6YJQ - chain AAA; structure by X-ray diffraction, 1.90 A resolution.

== Chain AAA ==
Name: Alpha-1,6-mannosylglycoprotein 6-beta-N-acetylglucosaminyltransferase A
From: Homo sapiens
Notes: EC 2.4.1.155
UniProtKB: Q09328 (MGT5A_HUMAN); the construct has insertions or renumbered stretches relative to UniProt, so the offset changes along the chain: 214-328 = UniProt 214-328; 333-728 = UniProt 346-741
Amino-acid sequence (515 residues; row label = number of the first residue in the row):
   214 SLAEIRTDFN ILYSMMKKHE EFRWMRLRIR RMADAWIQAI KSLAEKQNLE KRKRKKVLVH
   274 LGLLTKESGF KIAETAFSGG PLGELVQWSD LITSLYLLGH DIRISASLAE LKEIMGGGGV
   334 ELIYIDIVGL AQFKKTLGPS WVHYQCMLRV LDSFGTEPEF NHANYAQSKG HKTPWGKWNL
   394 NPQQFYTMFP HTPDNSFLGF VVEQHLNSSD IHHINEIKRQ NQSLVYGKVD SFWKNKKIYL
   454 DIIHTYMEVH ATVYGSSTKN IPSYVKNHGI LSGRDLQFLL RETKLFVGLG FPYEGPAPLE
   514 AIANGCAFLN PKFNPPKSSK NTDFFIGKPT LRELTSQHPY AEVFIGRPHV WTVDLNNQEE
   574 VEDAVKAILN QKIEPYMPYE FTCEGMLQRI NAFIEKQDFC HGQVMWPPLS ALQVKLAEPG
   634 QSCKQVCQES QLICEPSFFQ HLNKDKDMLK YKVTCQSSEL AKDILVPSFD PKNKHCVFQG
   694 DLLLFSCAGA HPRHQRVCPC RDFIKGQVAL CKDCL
Unresolved in the structure: 279-294, 417-425, 467-470
Differences from the reference sequence: linker (329-332)
Cystine bridges: Cys359-Cys613, Cys636-Cys711, Cys640-Cys713, Cys647-Cys700, Cys668-Cys689, Cys724-Cys727
Curated features (UniProtKB/Swiss-Prot):
  - region: Lys264 to Lys269 (Important for activity in FGF2 release)
  - binding site (substrate): Asp365, Ser366, Lys541
  - binding site (UDP-N-acetyl-alpha-D-glucosamine): Glu513
  - glycosylation (N-linked (GlcNAc...) asparagine): Asn420, Asn434
What the authors report for this chain:
  - catalytic residues: Glu297 (from molecular simulation)

== Summary ==
Curated annotation (UniProt) lists 3 substrate-binding residues and UDP-N-acetyl-alpha-D-glucosamine-binding
residue Glu513. The paper reports the catalytic residue Glu297.
Chain AAA is Alpha-1,6-mannosylglycoprotein 6-beta-N-acetylglucosaminyltransferase A (Homo sapiens); the
structure, Crystal structure of unliganded MGAT5 (alpha-1,6-mannosylglycoprotein
6-beta-N-acetylglucosaminyltransferase V) luminal domain with a Lys329-Ile345 loop truncation, was determined
by X-ray diffraction (same publication as 6YJR, 6YJS, 6YJT, 6YJU and 6YJV).
